PDB entry 1YPM | X-ray diffraction, 1.85 A resolution | chains L and H of the 3 polymer chains in the assembly

Chain L:
Protein: thrombin light chain
Source organism: Homo sapiens
Notes: EC 3.4.21.5
Reference sequence: P00734 (THRB_HUMAN); residues 1-14 here correspond to UniProt positions 336-349 (UniProt number = residue number + 335)
Amino-acid sequence (27 residues; numbered 1 to 14 plus 13 insertion-coded residues; the number before each row is that of its first residue; a row labelled like 14A-14K holds insertion residues (14A, then the next letters in order)):
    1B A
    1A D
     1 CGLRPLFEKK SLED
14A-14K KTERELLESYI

Chain H:
Protein: Thrombin heavy chain
Source organism: Homo sapiens
Notes: EC 3.4.21.5
Reference sequence: P00734 (THRB_HUMAN); the construct lacks a stretch of the UniProt sequence and is renumbered around it, so the offset changes along the chain: 16-36 = UniProt 364-384; 37-60 = UniProt 386-409; 61-77 = UniProt 419-435; 78-97 = UniProt 437-456; 7 more segments
Amino-acid sequence (257 residues; each row starts with the number of its first residue; note: 3 numbers in that range are skipped by the numbering (no residue carries them; nothing is unmodelled there); a row labelled like 60A-60I holds insertion residues (60A, then the next letters in order)):
    16 IVEGSDAEIG MSPWQVMLFR K
   36A S
    37 PQELLCGASL ISDRWVLTAA HCLL
60A-60I YPPWDKNFT
    61 ENDLLVRIGK HSRTRYE
   77A R
    78 NIEKISMLEK IYIHPRYNWR
   97A E
    98 NLDRDIALMK LKKPVAFSDY IHPVCLPDRE TA
129A-129C ASL
   130 LQAGYKGRVT GWGNLKET
147A-147G WTANVGK
   150 GQPSVLQVVN LPIVERPVCK DSTRIRITDN MFCAG
  184A Y
   185 KP
186A-186D DEGK
   187 RGDACEGDSG GPFVMKSP
204A-204B FN
   205 NRWYQMGIVS WGE
   219 GCD
  221A R
   222 DGKYGFYTHV FRLKKWIQKV IDQF
Disordered / not traced: 147A-147G
Disulfide bonds: Cys42-Cys58, Cys168-Cys182, Cys191-Cys220
Ligand contacts: RA4 (N-(4-nitrobenzoyl)-L-leucyl-N-(4-{[amino(imino)methyl]amino}butyl)-L-prolinamide): His57, Tyr60A, Trp60D, Glu97A, Asn98, Leu99, Glu146, Ile174, Asp189, Ala190, Cys191, Glu192, Ser195, Val213, Ser214, Trp215, Gly216, Glu217, Gly219, Cys220, Arg221A, Gly226
Curated features (UniProtKB/Swiss-Prot):
  - region: Ala183 to Val200 (High affinity receptor-binding region which is also known as the TP508 peptide)
  - active site (Charge relay system): His57, Asp102, Ser195
  - glycosylation: Asn60G (N-linked (GlcNAc...) (complex) asparagine)

Interface between chain L and chain H:
Contacting residue pairs - 57 pairs, chain L then chain H:
  Cys1(L) with Pro120(H); Val121(H); Cys122(H), disulfide; Arg206(H), hydrogen bond (backbone-side chain)
  Asp1A(L) with His119(H), salt bridge; Arg206(H)
  Ala1B(L) with Arg206(H), hydrogen bond (backbone-side chain)
  Gly2(L) with Trp29(H); Pro120(H), hydrogen bond (backbone-backbone); Val121(H); Cys122(H); Arg206(H); Trp207(H), hydrogen bond (backbone-backbone)
  Leu3(L) with His119(H), hydrogen bond (backbone-side chain); Asn205(H); Arg206(H)
  Arg4(L) with Gly25(H); Met26(H), hydrogen bond (side chain-backbone); Pro28(H); Trp29(H); Arg137(H); Trp207(H)
  Pro5(L) with Ser115(H); Asp116(H); His119(H)
  Leu6(L) with Asp116(H)
  Phe7(L) with Glu23(H); Ile24(H); Gly25(H); Met26(H)
  Glu8(L) with Lys202(H), salt bridge; Asn205(H); Trp207(H), hydrogen bond
  Asp14(L) with Glu23(H); Met26(H); Arg137(H), salt bridge
  Lys14A(L) with Glu23(H), hydrogen bond (backbone-side chain)
  Thr14B(L) with Arg137(H), hydrogen bond; Asn159(H), hydrogen bond
  Glu14C(L) with Arg137(H); Lys202(H), salt bridge
  Glu14E(L) with Lys135(H), salt bridge; Asn159(H), hydrogen bond; Tyr184A(H), hydrogen bond; Lys186D(H), salt bridge
  Leu14F(L) with Lys135(H); Gly136(H); Asn159(H); Trp207(H), hydrophobic
  Ser14I(L) with Gly133(H); Tyr134(H); Lys135(H), hydrogen bond (side chain-backbone)
  Tyr14J(L) with Tyr134(H), hydrophobic; Lys135(H), hydrogen bond (side chain-backbone); Met201(H); Lys202(H), hydrogen bond (side chain-backbone)
  Ile14K(L) with Tyr134(H), hydrogen bond (backbone-side chain)
Also at the interface, not in a pair above, chain L (21 interface residues in all): Lys9, Leu14G
Also at the interface, not in a pair above, chain H (27 interface residues in all): Tyr117, Pro204
Inter-chain disulfides: Cys1(L)-Cys122(H)

Overview:
21 residues of chain L face 27 of chain H across their interface; the contacts include 1 disulfide bond, 16
hydrogen bonds and 6 salt bridges. Polar pairs include Asp1A(L)-His119(H), Glu8(L)-Lys202(H) and
Glu14E(L)-Lys135(H). Chain H binds compound RA4.
Here chain L is thrombin light chain and chain H is Thrombin heavy chain, both from Homo sapiens. Entry 1YPM
(X-ray crystal structure of thrombin inhibited by synthetic cyanopeptide analogue RA-1014) was determined by
X-ray diffraction.
